Entry 8G94 (electron microscopy, 3.15 A resolution); this record covers chains C and E of the 7 polymer chains in the assembly.

== Chain C ==
Protein: Guanine nucleotide-binding protein G(I)/G(S)/G(T) subunit beta-1
From: Homo sapiens
UniProtKB: P62873 (GBB1_HUMAN); numbering as in UniProt (aligned over 2-340)
Sequence (345 residues; row label = number of the first residue in the row; numbers below 1 keep their minus sign (Gly-4 is residue -4)):
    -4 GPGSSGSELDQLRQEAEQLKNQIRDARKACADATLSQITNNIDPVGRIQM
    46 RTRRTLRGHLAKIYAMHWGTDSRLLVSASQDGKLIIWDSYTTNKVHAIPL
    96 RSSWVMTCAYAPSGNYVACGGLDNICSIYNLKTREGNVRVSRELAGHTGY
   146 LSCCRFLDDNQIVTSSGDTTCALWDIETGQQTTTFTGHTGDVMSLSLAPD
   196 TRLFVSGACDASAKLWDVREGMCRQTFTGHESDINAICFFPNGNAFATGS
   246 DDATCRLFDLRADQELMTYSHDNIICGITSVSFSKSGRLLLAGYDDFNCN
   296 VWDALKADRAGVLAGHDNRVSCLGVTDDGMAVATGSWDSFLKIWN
Not modelled in the structure: -4 to 3
Sequence notes: expression tag (-4 to 1)

== Chain E ==
Protein: scFv16
From: Mus musculus
Notes: antibody fragment or engineered binder
Sequence (259 residues; row label = number of the first residue in the row; note: 3 numbers in that range are skipped by the numbering (no residue carries them; nothing is unmodelled there); a row labelled like 120A-120O holds insertion residues (120A, then the next letters in order)):
     1 DVQLVESGGGLVQPGGSRKLSCSASGFAFSSFGMHWVRQAPEKGLEWVAY
    51 ISSGSGTIYYADTVKGRFTISRDDPKNTLFLQMTSLRSEDTAMYYCVRSI
   101 YYYGSSPFDFWGQGTTLTVS
120A-120O SGGGGSGGGGSGGGG
   124 SDIVMTQATSSVPVTPGESVSISCRSSKSLLHSNGNTYLYWFLQRPGQSP
   174 QLLIYRMSNLASGVPDRFSGSGSGTAFTLTISRLEAEDVGVYYCMQHLEY
   224 PLTFGAGTKLELKAAAHHHHHHHH
Not modelled in the structure: 1, 120A-120O, 236-247
Cystine bridges: Cys147-Cys217

== Interface between chain C and chain E ==
Pairs across the interface (11):
  Asp66(C) - Tyr103(E)
  Arg68(C) - Tyr103(E)
  Leu69(C) - Tyr103(E)  hydrophobic
  Val90(C) - Tyr102(E)  hydrophobic
  Arg129(C) - Arg98(E)  hydrogen bond (backbone-side chain)
  Arg129(C) - Phe110(E)
  Glu130(C) - Gly26(E)
  Glu130(C) - Phe27(E)
  Glu130(C) - Ala28(E)  hydrogen bond (backbone-backbone)
  Glu130(C) - Phe32(E)
  Gly131(C) - Phe32(E)
Other interface residues (no listed pair), chain C (10 interface residues in all): Asp83, His91, Asn132
Other interface residues (no listed pair), chain E (10 interface residues in all): Val2, Ile100

== Summary ==
Chain C and chain E each contribute 10 residues to their interface; the contacts include 2 hydrogen bonds.
Among the polar pairs are Arg129(C)-Arg98(E) and Glu130(C)-Ala28(E).
Here chain C is Guanine nucleotide-binding protein G(I)/G(S)/G(T) subunit beta-1 (Homo sapiens) and chain E is
scFv16 (Mus musculus). Entry 8G94 (Structure of CD69-bound S1PR1 coupled to heterotrimeric Gi) was determined
by electron microscopy.
